1W7P - chains A and B of the 4 polymer chains in the assembly; structure by X-ray diffraction, 3.60 A resolution.

Chain A:
Name: VPS22, YPL002C
From: Saccharomyces cerevisiae
Reference sequence: Q12483 (SNF8_YEAST); residue numbers follow UniProt; this construct covers 1-233
Amino-acid sequence (233 residues; row label = number of the first residue in the row):
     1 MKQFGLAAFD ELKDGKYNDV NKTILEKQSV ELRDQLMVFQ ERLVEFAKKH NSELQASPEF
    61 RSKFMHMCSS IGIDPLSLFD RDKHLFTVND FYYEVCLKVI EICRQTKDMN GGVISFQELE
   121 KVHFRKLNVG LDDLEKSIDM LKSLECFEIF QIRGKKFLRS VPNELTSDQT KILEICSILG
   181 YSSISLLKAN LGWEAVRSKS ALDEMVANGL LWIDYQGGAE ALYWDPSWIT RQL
Unresolved in the structure: 1-19, 233

Chain B:
Name: VPS25, YJR102C
From: Saccharomyces cerevisiae
Reference sequence: P47142 (YJ72_YEAST); numbering as in UniProt (aligned over 1-202)
Amino-acid sequence (202 residues; each row starts with the number of its first residue):
     1 MSALPPVYSF PPLYTRQPNS LTRRQQISTW IDIISQYCKT KKIWYMSVDG TVINDNELDS
    61 GSTDNDDSKK ISKNLFNNED IQRSVSQVFI DEIWSQMTKE GKCLPIDQSG RRSSNTTTTR
   121 YFILWKSLDS WASLILQWFE DSGKLNQVIT LYELSEGDET VNWEFHRMPE SLLYYCLKPL
   181 CDRNRATMLK DENDKVIAIK VV
Unresolved in the structure: 55-71, 200-202

How chain A and chain B interact:
Contacting residue pairs (30):
  Lys107(A) with Leu21(B)
  Asp108(A) with Leu21(B); Arg24(B), salt bridge; Gln25(B)
  Met109(A) with Gln25(B); Thr29(B)
  Val206(A) with Asn19(B)
  Ala207(A) with Asn19(B), hydrogen bond (backbone-side chain)
  Gly209(A) with Asn19(B); Thr22(B)
  Trp212(A) with Phe10(B), hydrophobic; Pro12(B), hydrophobic; Gln17(B); Thr22(B)
  Ile213(A) with Pro12(B); Thr15(B); Gln17(B), hydrogen bond (backbone-side chain)
  Asp214(A) with Pro11(B); Pro12(B); Thr15(B), hydrogen bond; Arg83(B), salt bridge
  Tyr215(A) with Thr15(B), hydrogen bond (backbone-side chain)
  Gln216(A) with Thr15(B); Arg83(B), hydrogen bond (backbone-side chain); Ser84(B), hydrogen bond (side chain-backbone)
  Gly217(A) with Arg83(B)
  Trp224(A) with Phe10(B), hydrophobic; Pro11(B), hydrophobic; Pro12(B), hydrophobic
  Ile229(A) with Phe10(B), hydrophobic
Other interface residues (no listed pair), chain A (18 interface residues in all): Gln105, Asn208, Asp225, Pro226
Other interface residues (no listed pair), chain B (19 interface residues in all): Pro6, Val7, Leu13, Tyr14, Pro18, Gln26
The authors on this interface:
  - specific contacts: Trp212(A)-Phe10(B), Asp214(A)-Arg83(B) (salt bridge), Trp224(A)-Phe10(B), Pro226(A)-Phe10(B), Ile229(A)-Phe10(B)
  - interface residues, chain B: Pro6(B), Phe10(B), Pro11(B)

Summary:
Chain A and chain B form an interface of 18 and 19 residues respectively; the contacts include 6 hydrogen
bonds and 2 salt bridges. Polar contacts include Asp108(A)-Arg24(B), Asp214(A)-Arg83(B) and
Ala207(A)-Asn19(B). The paper describes contacts between Trp212(A) and Phe10(B), Trp224(A) and Phe10(B) and
Pro226(A) and Phe10(B) among others; a salt bridge between Asp214(A) and Arg83(B). From the paper: interface
residues Pro6(B), Phe10(B) and Pro11(B).
Here chain A is VPS22, YPL002C and chain B is VPS25, YJR102C, both from Saccharomyces cerevisiae. Entry 1W7P
(The crystal structure of endosomal complex ESCRT-II (VPS22/VPS25/VPS36)) was determined by X-ray diffraction.
